1XLU - chain A; structure by X-ray diffraction, 2.20 A resolution.

Chain A:
Name: Butyrylcholinesterase
Source organism: Homo sapiens
Notes: EC 3.1.1.8
UniProt: P06276 (CHLE_HUMAN); residues 1-529 here correspond to UniProt positions 29-557 (UniProt number = residue number + 28)
Sequence (529 residues; row label = number of the first residue in the row):
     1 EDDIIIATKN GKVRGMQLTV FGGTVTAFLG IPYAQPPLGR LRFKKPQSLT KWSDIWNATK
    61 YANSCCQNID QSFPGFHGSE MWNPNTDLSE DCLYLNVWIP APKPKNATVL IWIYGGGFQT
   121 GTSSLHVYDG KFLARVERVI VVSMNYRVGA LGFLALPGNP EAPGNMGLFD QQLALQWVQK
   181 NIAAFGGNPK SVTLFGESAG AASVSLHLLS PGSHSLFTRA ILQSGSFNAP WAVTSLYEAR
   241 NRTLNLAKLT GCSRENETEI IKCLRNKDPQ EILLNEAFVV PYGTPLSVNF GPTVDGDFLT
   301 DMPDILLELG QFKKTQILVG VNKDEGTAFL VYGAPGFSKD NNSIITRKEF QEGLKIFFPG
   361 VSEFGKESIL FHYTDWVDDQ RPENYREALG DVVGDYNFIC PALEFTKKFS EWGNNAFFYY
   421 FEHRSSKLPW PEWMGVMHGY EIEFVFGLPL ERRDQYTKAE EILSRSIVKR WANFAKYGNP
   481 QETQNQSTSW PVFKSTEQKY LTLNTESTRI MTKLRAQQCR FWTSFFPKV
Not modelled in the structure: 1-3, 378-379
Differences from the reference sequence: engineered mutation Gln17 (Asn45 in P06276), Gln455 (Asn483 in P06276), Gln481 (Asn509 in P06276), Gln486 (Asn514 in P06276)
Modified residues: Cys66 (s-mercaptocysteine; CSS)
Cystine bridges: Cys65-Cys92, Cys252-Cys263, Cys400-Cys519
Glycans and other covalent adducts: N-acetylglucosamine (NAG) linked to Asn57, Asn106, Asn341, Asn485; glycan linked to Asn241
Small-molecule neighbours: phosphorylisopropane (ISP): Gly115, Gly116, Gly117, Ser198, Ala199, Trp231, Leu286, Val288, Phe329, Phe398, His438
Swiss-Prot annotation at these positions:
  - active site: Ser198 (Acyl-ester intermediate), Glu325 (Charge relay system), His438 (Charge relay system)
  - binding site (tacrine): Trp82, His438
  - binding site (substrate): Gly116, Gly117
  - modified residue: Ser198 (Phosphoserine)
  - glycosylation (N-linked (GlcNAc...) asparagine): Asn57 (complex), Asn106 (complex), Asn241 (complex), Asn256 (complex), Asn341 (complex), Asn485
From the paper describing this entry:
  - post-translational modification sites: Cys66
  - binding site for phosphorylisopropane: Trp231, Leu286, Val288
  - conformationally variable residues (loop rearrangement, side-chain flip): Leu286, Ser287
  - catalytic residues: Glu197 (proposed by the authors, not directly observed)

Summary:
Chain A binds phosphorylisopropane. N-acetylglucosamine is covalently linked to Asn57, Asn106, Asn241, Asn341
and Asn485. From UniProt: 3 active-site residues, tacrine-binding residues Trp82 and His438 and
substrate-binding residues Gly116 and Gly117. The paper reports the catalytic residue Glu197; a binding site
for phosphorylisopropane at Trp231, Leu286 and Val288.
Chain A is Butyrylcholinesterase (Homo sapiens); the structure, X-Ray Structure Of
Di-Isopropyl-Phosphoro-Fluoridate (Dfp) Inhibited Butyrylcholinesterase after Aging, was determined by X-ray
diffraction (same publication as 1XLV and 1XLW).
